PDB entry 9K10 | electron microscopy, 3.60 A resolution | chains d and A of the 36 polymer chains in the assembly

[Chain d]
Name: 50S ribosomal protein L34
Organism: Mycolicibacterium smegmatis MC2 155
UniProt: A0R7K0 (RL34_MYCS2); residue numbers follow UniProt; this construct covers 1-47
Chain sequence (47 residues; each row starts with the number of its first residue):
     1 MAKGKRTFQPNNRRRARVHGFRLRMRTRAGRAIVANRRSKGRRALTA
Not modelled in the structure: 1

[Chain A]
Molecule: 23S ribosomal RNA
Organism: Mycolicibacterium smegmatis MC2 155
Sequence (3127 nucleotides; row label = number of the first residue in the row; numbers below 1 keep their minus sign (U-2 is residue -2)):
    -2 UUGUAAGUGUUUAAGGGCGCAUGGUGGAUGCCUUGGCACUGGGAGCCGAU
    48 GAAGGACGUAGGAGGCUGCGAUAAGCCUCGGGGAGCUGUCAACCGAGCGU
    98 UGAUCCGAGGAUGUCCGAAUGGGGAAACCCGGCACGAGUGAUGUCGUGUC
   148 ACCAGGCGCUGAAUAUAUAGGCGUCUGGGGGGAACGCGGGGAAGUGAAAC
   198 AUCUCAGUACCCGUAGGAAGAGAAAACAAAAUGUGAUUCCGUGAGUAGUG
   248 GCGAGCGAAAGCGGAGGAUGGCUAAACCGUAUGCAUGUGAUACCGGGUAG
   298 GGGUUGUGUGUGCGGGGUUGUGGGACCUAUCUUUCCGGCUCUACCUGGCU
   348 GGAGGGCAGUGAGAAAAUGUUGUGGUUAGCGGAAAUGGCUUGGGAUGGCC
   398 UGCCGUAGACGGUGAGAGCCCGGUACGUGAAAACCCGACGUCUGUCUUGA
   448 UGGUGUUCCCGAGUAGCAGCGGGCCCGUGGAAUCUGCUGUGAAUCUGCCG
   498 GGACCACCCGGUAAGCCUGAAUACUUCCCAGUGACCGAUAGCGGAUUAGU
   548 ACCGUGAGGGAAUGGUGAAAAGUACCCCGGGAGGGGAGUGAAAGAGUACC
   598 UGAAACCGUGCGCUUACAAUCCGUCAGAGCCCUCGACGUGUCGUGGGGUG
   648 AUGGCGUGCCUUUUGAAGAAUGAGCCUGCGAGUCAGGGACAUGUCGCGAG
   698 GUUAACCCGGGUGGGGUAGCCGCAGCGAAAGCGAGUCUGAAUAGGGCGUA
   748 UCCACACAAGAGUGUGUGGUGUAGUGGUGUGUUCUGGACCCGAAGCGGAG
   798 UGAUCUACCCAUGGCCAGGGUGAAGCGCGGGUAAGACCGCGUGGAGGCCC
   848 GAACCCACUUAGGUUGAAGACUGAGGGGAUGAGCUGUGGGUAGGGGUGAA
   898 AGGCCAAUCAAACUCCGUGAUAGCUGGUUCUCCCCGAAAUGCAUUUAGGU
   948 GCAGCGUCGCAUGUUUCUUGCCGGAGGUAGAGCUACUGGAUGGCCGAUGG
   998 GCCCCACAGGGUUACUGACGUCAGCCAAACUCCGAAUGCCGGUAAGUCCA
  1048 AGAGUGCGGCAGUGAGACGGCGGGGGAUAAGCUCCGUGCGUCGAGAGGGA
  1098 AACAGCCCAGAUCGCCGGCUAAGGCCCCUAAGCGUGUGCUAAGUGGAAAA
  1148 GGAUGUGCAGUCGCGAAGACAACCAGGAGGUUGGCUUAGAAGCAGCCACC
  1198 CUUGAAAGAGUGCGUAAUAGCUCACUGGUCAAGUGAUUGUGCGCCGAUAA
  1248 UGUAGCGGGGCUCAAGCACACCGCCGAAGCCGCGGCAGCCAACGUGUUGG
  1298 CUGGGUAGGGGAGCGUCCUGCAUCCGGUGAAGCCGCCGAGUGAUCGAGUG
  1348 GUGGAGGGUGUGGGAGUGAGAAUGCAGGCAUGAGUAGCGAUUAGGCAAGU
  1398 GAGAACCUUGCCCGCCGAAAGACCAAGGGUUCCUGGGCCAGGCCAGUCCG
  1448 CCCAGGGUGAGUCGGGACCUAAGGCGAGGCCGACAGGCGUAGUCGAUGGA
  1498 CAACGGGUUGAUAUUCCCGUACCCGUGUAUGUGCGUCCAUGAUGAAUCAG
  1548 CGGUACUAACCAUCCAAAACCACCGUGACCGCACCUUUCGGGGUGUGGCG
  1598 UUGGUGGGGCUGCAUGGGACCUUCGUUGGUAGUAGUCAAGCGAUGGGGUG
  1648 ACGCAGGAAGGUAGCCGUACCGGUCAGUGGUAAUACCGGGGUAAGCCUGU
  1698 AGGGAGUCAGAUAGGUAAAUCCGUCUGGCAUAUAUCCUGAGAGGUGAUGC
  1748 AUAGCCGAGUGAGGCGAAUUCGGUGAUCCUAUGCUGCCGAGAAAAGCCUC
  1798 UAGCGAGGACAUACACGGCCCGUACCCCAAACCAACACAGGUGGUCAGGU
  1848 AGAGAAUACUAAGGCGUACGAGUGAACUAUGGUUAAGGAACUCGGCAAAA
  1898 UGCCCCCGUAACUUCGGGAGAAGGGGGACCCACAUGGCGUGUAAGCCUUU
  1948 ACGGCCCAAGCGUGAGUGGGUGGCACAAACCAGUGAGAAGCGACUGUUUA
  1998 CUAAAAACACAGGUCCGUGCGAAGUCGCAAGACGAUGUAUACGGACUGAC
  2048 GCCUGCCCGGUGCUGGAAGGUUAAGAGGACCCGUUAACUCCCUUUGGGGG
  2098 UGAAGCGGAGAAUUUAAGCCCCAGUAAACGGCGGUGGUAACUAUAACCAU
  2148 CCUAAGGUAGCGAAAUUCCUUGUCGGGUAAGUUCCGACCUGCACGAAUGG
  2198 CGUAACGACUUCUCAACUGUCUCAACCAUAGACUCGGCGAAAUUGCACUA
  2248 CGAGUAAAGAUGCUCGUUACGCGCGGCAGGACGAAAAGACCCCGGGACCU
  2298 UCACUACAACUUGGUAUUGGUGCUCGAUACGGUUUGUGUAGGAUAGGUGG
  2348 GAGACUGUGAAGCUCACACGCCAGUGUGGGUGGAGUCGUUGUUGAAAUAC
  2398 CACUCUGAUCGUAUUGGGCCUCUAACCUCGGACCGUAUAUCCGGUUCAGG
  2448 GACAGUGCCUGGUGGGUAGUUUAACUGGGGCGGUUGCCUCCUAAAAUGUA
  2498 ACGGAGGCGCCCAAAGGUUCCCUCAACCUGGACGGCAAUCAGGUGUUGAG
  2548 UGUAAGUGCACAAGGGAGCUUGACUGCGAGACGGACAUGUCGAGCAGGGA
  2598 CGAAAGUCGGGACUAGUGAUCCGGCACCUCUGAGUGGAAGGGGUGUCGCU
  2648 CAACGGAUAAAAGGUACCCCGGGGAUAACAGGCUGAUCUUCCCCAAGAGU
  2698 CCAUAUCGACGGGAUGGUUUGGCACCUCGAUGUCGGCUCGUCGCAUCCUG
  2748 GGGCUGGAGCAGGUCCCAAGGGUUGGGCUGUUCGCCCAUUAAAGCGGCAC
  2798 GCGAGCUGGGUUUAGAACGUCGUGAGACAGUUCGGUCUCUAUCCGCCGCG
  2848 CGCGUCAGAAGCUUGAGGAAACCUGUCCCUAGUACGAGAGGACCGGGACG
  2898 GACGAACCUCUGGUAUACCAGUUGUCCCACCAGGGGCACGGCUGGAUAGC
  2948 CACGUUCGGACAGGAUAACCGCUGAAAGCAUCUAAGCGGGAAACCUCUUC
  2998 CAAGACCAGGCUUCUCACCCUCUAGGAGGGAUAAGGCCCCCCGCAGACCA
  3048 CGGGAUUGAUAGACCAGACCUGGAAGCCUAGUAAUAGGUGCAGGGAACUG
  3098 GCACUAACCGGCCGAAAACUUACAACA
Not modelled in the structure: -2 to 1, 1562-1609, 2136-2144, 3121-3124
Ion coordination: Mg2+ site 1 near G13 (its only coordinating residue here); Mg2+ site 2: C28, G1354; Mg2+ site 3: C43, G214; Mg2+ site 4 near U56 (its only coordinating residue here); Mg2+ site 5 near U69 (its only coordinating residue here); Mg2+ site 6 near U117 (its only coordinating residue here); Mg2+ site 7: A159, U163, A164; Mg2+ site 8: G191, U2467; Mg2+ site 9 near G191 (its only coordinating residue here); Mg2+ site 10: A194, A196, C197; Mg2+ site 11 near G204 (its only coordinating residue here); Mg2+ site 12 near G217 (its only coordinating residue here); 244 more Mg2+ sites not listed

[How chain d and chain A interact]
Residue-residue contacts - 82 pairs, chain d then chain A:
  Ala2(d) with C868(A), sugar contact; U869(A), phosphate contact; G1837(A), phosphate contact; G1838(A), sugar contact
  Lys3(d) with U803(A), salt bridge to the phosphate; C853(A), salt bridge to the phosphate
  Gly4(d) with G1837(A), hydrogen bond to the base; G1838(A), sugar contact
  Lys5(d) with C802(A), salt bridge to the phosphate; U803(A), salt bridge to the phosphate
  Arg6(d) with C802(A), sugar contact; A904(A), hydrogen bond to the base; C1830(A), sugar contact; A1831(A), sugar contact
  Thr7(d) with U801(A), hydrogen bond to the sugar; C802(A), sugar contact; A903(A), base contact
  Phe8(d) with U552(A), sugar contact; U801(A), sugar contact; C1830(A), hydrogen bond to the sugar; A1831(A), phosphate contact
  Gln9(d) with U801(A), hydrogen bond to the sugar; C802(A), phosphate contact; C1830(A), sugar contact
  Pro10(d) with G1424(A), sugar contact; C1830(A), sugar contact
  Asn11(d) with U801(A), base contact; G885(A), hydrogen bond to the phosphate; G1424(A), phosphate contact
  Asn12(d) with G1424(A), hydrogen bond to the phosphate; G1425(A), hydrogen bond to the phosphate
  Arg13(d) with A122(A), hydrogen bond to the base; G1492(A), hydrogen bond to the phosphate; A1493(A), salt bridge to the phosphate
  Arg14(d) with U801(A), hydrogen bond to the base; G885(A), salt bridge to the phosphate; G886(A), salt bridge to the phosphate
  Arg15(d) with U552(A), phosphate contact; G553(A), salt bridge to the phosphate; U801(A), base contact
  Ala16(d) with A122(A), sugar contact
  Arg17(d) with A122(A), sugar contact; G886(A), salt bridge to the phosphate
  Val18(d) with G799(A), phosphate contact
  His19(d) with U552(A), hydrogen bond to the sugar; G553(A), sugar contact; G799(A), salt bridge to the phosphate
  Gly20(d) with A123(A), phosphate contact
  Phe21(d) with A123(A), stacking on the base
  Arg22(d) with G121(A), hydrogen bond to the base; A122(A), salt bridge to the phosphate; A123(A), hydrogen bond to the phosphate
  Arg24(d) with G553(A), hydrogen bond to the sugar; U798(A), phosphate contact; G799(A), salt bridge to the phosphate
  Met25(d) with A115(A), phosphate contact
  Arg28(d) with C209(A), salt bridge to the phosphate; G210(A), salt bridge to the phosphate; A1482(A), hydrogen bond to the phosphate; G1483(A), salt bridge to the phosphate
  Ala29(d) with G797(A), phosphate contact
  Ile33(d) with A554(A), sugar contact; G797(A), sugar contact; U798(A), sugar contact
  Ala35(d) with G179(A), phosphate contact
  Asn36(d) with G555(A), hydrogen bond to the phosphate
  Arg37(d) with A554(A), salt bridge to the phosphate; G555(A), salt bridge to the phosphate
  Arg38(d) with A50(A), hydrogen bond to the base; G51(A), sugar contact
  Lys40(d) with G546(A), base contact; G556(A), salt bridge to the phosphate; G557(A), hydrogen bond to the base
  Gly41(d) with G546(A), sugar contact; U547(A), phosphate contact
  Arg42(d) with G546(A), sugar contact; U547(A), salt bridge to the phosphate; G555(A), hydrogen bond to the base; G556(A), hydrogen bond to the base; G557(A), hydrogen bond to the base
  Arg43(d) with U547(A), hydrogen bond to the phosphate; A548(A), salt bridge to the phosphate
Other interface residues (no listed pair), chain d (40 interface residues in all): Leu23, Arg26, Gly30, Leu45, Thr46, Ala47
Other interface residues (no listed pair), chain A (48 interface residues in all): G114, A800, A867, A1423, G1471, C1472, C1829

[Summary]
40 residues of chain d face 48 of chain A across their interface, with 23 hydrogen bonds, 20 salt bridges and
1 aromatic stacking contact. Polar pairs include Gly4(d)-G1837(A), Arg6(d)-A904(A) and Arg13(d)-A122(A). The
Mg2+ site 2 is built by C28(A) and G1354(A).
Chain d is 50S ribosomal protein L34 and chain A is 23S ribosomal RNA, both from Mycolicibacterium smegmatis
MC2 155; the structure, EF-G2 bound 50S ribosome subunit complex of M. smegmatis, was determined by electron
microscopy together with 9K0Z from the same study.
